PDB entry 8VO0 | electron microscopy, 3.30 A resolution | chains I and D of the 10 polymer chains in the assembly

== Chain I ==
Molecule: Histone H3.2
Source organism: Homo sapiens
UniProt: Q71DI3 (H32_HUMAN); residues 41-135 here correspond to UniProt positions 42-136 (UniProt number = residue number + 1)
Sequence (95 residues; row label = number of the first residue in the row):
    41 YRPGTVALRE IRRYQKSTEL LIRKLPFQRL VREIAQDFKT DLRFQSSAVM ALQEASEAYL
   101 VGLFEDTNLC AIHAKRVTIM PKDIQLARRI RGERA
Unresolved in the structure: 41-45
Swiss-Prot annotation at these positions:
  - modified residue: Tyr-41 (Phosphotyrosine), Lys-56 (N6,N6,N6-trimethyllysine), Ser-57 (Phosphoserine), Lys-64 (N6-(2-hydroxyisobutyryl)lysine), Lys-79 (N6,N6,N6-trimethyllysine), Thr-80 (Phosphothreonine), Ser-86 (Phosphoserine), Thr-107 (Phosphothreonine), Lys-115 (N6-acetyllysine), Lys-122 (N6-(2-hydroxyisobutyryl)lysine)
  - lipidation: Cys-110 (S-palmitoyl cysteine)

== Chain D ==
Molecule: 157-nt DNA strand
Source organism: Homo sapiens
Sequence (157 nucleotides; numbered 158 to 314; the number before each row is that of its first residue):
   158 GCTGCCGGCG GCTGGAGAAT CCCGGTGCCG AGGCCGCTCA ATTGGTCGTA GACAGCTCTA
   218 GCACCGCTTA AACGCACGTA CGCGCTGTCC CCCGCGTTTA AACCGCCAAG GGGATTACTC
   278 CCTAGTCTCC AGGCACGTCT CAGATATATA CATCCTG

== Interface between chain I and chain D ==
Contacting residue pairs (6):
  Val-46(I) / DC250(D)  phosphate contact
  Arg-49(I) / DA175(D)  hydrogen bond to the phosphate
  Arg-49(I) / DA176(D)  salt bridge to the phosphate
  Leu-65(I) / DA259(D)  phosphate contact
  Arg-69(I) / DA258(D)  salt bridge to the phosphate
  Arg-83(I) / DG268(D)  sugar contact
Other interface residues (no listed pair), chain I (9 interface residues in all): Ala-47, Lys-64, Pro-66, Asp-81
Other interface residues (no listed pair), chain D (7 interface residues in all): DG251

== Summary ==
Chain I and chain D form an interface of 9 and 7 residues respectively; the contacts include 1 hydrogen bond
and 2 salt bridges. Polar contacts include Arg-49(I)/DA175(D), Arg-49(I)/DA176(D) and Arg-69(I)/DA258(D).
Chain I is Histone H3.2 and chain D is a 157-nt DNA strand, both from Homo sapiens; the structure,
H3K36me3-modified nucleosome bound to PRC2_AJ1-450 with histone H3 tail disengaged, was determined by electron
microscopy (same publication as 8VMI, 8VMJ, 8VML, 8VMN, 8VNV, 8VNZ and 8VOB).
